PDB entry 9J8N | electron microscopy, 7.14 A resolution (low resolution: residue-level contacts below are approximate; hydrogen-bond / salt-bridge calls are withheld) | chains N and j of the 32 polymer chains in the assembly

Chain N:
Molecule: Barrier-to-autointegration factor
From: Homo sapiens
Reference sequence: O75531 (BAF_HUMAN); residues 1-89 here = UniProt positions 1-89
Chain sequence (93 residues; numbered -3 to 89; the number before each row is that of its first residue; numbers below 1 keep their minus sign (Gly-3 is residue -3)):
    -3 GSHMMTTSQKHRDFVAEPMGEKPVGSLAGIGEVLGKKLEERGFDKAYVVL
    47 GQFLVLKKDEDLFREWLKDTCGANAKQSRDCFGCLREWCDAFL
Unresolved in the structure: -3 to 1
Differences from the reference sequence: expression tag (-3 to 0)
UniProt features mapped onto this chain:
  - modified residue: Met1 (N-acetylmethionine), Thr2 (Microbial infection: Phosphothreonine), Thr3 (Microbial infection: Phosphothreonine), Ser4 (Phosphoserine)
What the authors report for this chain:
  - post-translational modification sites: Ser4 (citing earlier work)
  - mutagenesis - S4E: decreased binding to nucleosome
  - mutagenesis - S4E: decreased binding to Lamin-A/C

Chain j:
Molecule: 193-nt DNA strand
From: synthetic construct
Sequence (193 nucleotides; row label = number of the first residue in the row):
     1 ATCTATGAATTTCGCGACACAAGGCCTGGATGTATATATCTGACACGTGC
    51 CTGGAGACTAGGGAGTAATCCCCTTGGCGGTTAAAACGCGGGGGACAGCG
   101 CGTACGTGCGTTTAAGCGGTGCTAGAGCTGTCTACGACCAATTGAGCGGC
   151 CTCGGCACCGGATTCTCAGGCCTGGCTCGCGATAGGGTCCGAT
Unresolved in the structure: 1-3, 193

Chain N / chain j interface:
Residue-residue contacts - 16 pairs, chain N then chain j:
  Ser4(N) with DA68(j)
  Gln5(N) with DT69(j)
  Lys6(N) with DA68(j)
  Gly25(N) with DA67(j); DA68(j)
  Ile26(N) with DA67(j)
  Gly27(N) with DA67(j)
  Val29(N) with DT66(j)
  Leu30(N) with DT66(j); DA67(j)
  Lys33(N) with DT66(j)
  Asn70(N) with DG65(j)
  Lys72(N) with DT66(j)
  Gln73(N) with DG65(j); DT66(j); DA67(j)
Also at the interface, not in a pair above, chain N (14 interface residues in all): Ala24, Glu28

In short:
14 residues of chain N face 5 of chain j across their interface. From the paper: S4E of chain N reduces
binding to nucleosome; a modification site at Ser4(N).
Here chain N is Barrier-to-autointegration factor (Homo sapiens) and chain j is a 193-nt DNA strand (synthetic
construct). Entry 9J8N (Cryo-EM structure of BAF-Lamin A/C IgF-nucleosome complex (Low mobility complex)) was
determined by electron microscopy together with 9J8O from the same study.
